Entry 2HTX (X-ray diffraction, 1.56 A resolution); this record covers chain A.

[Chain A]
Name: Lysozyme C
Source organism: Gallus gallus
Notes: EC 3.2.1.17
UniProtKB: P00698 (LYSC_CHICK); residues 1-129 here correspond to UniProt positions 19-147 (UniProt number = residue number + 18)
Amino-acid sequence (129 residues; numbered 1 to 129; the number before each row is that of its first residue):
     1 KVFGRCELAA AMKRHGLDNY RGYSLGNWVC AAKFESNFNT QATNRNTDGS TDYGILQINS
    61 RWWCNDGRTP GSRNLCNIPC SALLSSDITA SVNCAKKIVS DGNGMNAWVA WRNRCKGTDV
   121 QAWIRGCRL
Cystine bridges: Cys6-Cys127, Cys30-Cys115, Cys64-Cys80, Cys76-Cys94
Glycans and other covalent adducts: undeca-3,7-diene-1,3,7,11-tetracarbaldehyde (220) linked to Lys13
Metal / ion sites: Na+ near Tyr23 (its only coordinating residue here)
Curated features (UniProtKB/Swiss-Prot):
  - active site: Glu35, Asp52
  - binding site (substrate): Asp101

[Overview]
Covalently linked undeca-3,7-diene-1,3,7,11-tetracarbaldehyde: at Lys13. From UniProt: active-site residues
Glu35 and Asp52 and substrate-binding residue Asp101.
Chain A is Lysozyme C (Gallus gallus); the structure, Crystal Structure Analysis of Hen Egg White Lysozyme
Crosslinked by Polymerized Glutaraldehyde in Acidic Environment, was determined by X-ray diffraction together
with 2HU1 from the same study.
